PDB entry 6J51 | electron microscopy, 4.20 A resolution (low resolution: residue-level contacts below are approximate; hydrogen-bond / salt-bridge calls are withheld) | chains B and T of the 28 polymer chains in the assembly

Chain B:
Name: DNA-directed RNA polymerase subunit beta
From: Komagataella phaffii (strain GS115 / ATCC 20864)
Notes: EC 2.7.7.6
UniProt: C4QZQ7 (C4QZQ7_KOMPG); residues 1-1227 here = UniProt positions 1-1227
Chain sequence (1227 residues; row label = number of the first residue in the row):
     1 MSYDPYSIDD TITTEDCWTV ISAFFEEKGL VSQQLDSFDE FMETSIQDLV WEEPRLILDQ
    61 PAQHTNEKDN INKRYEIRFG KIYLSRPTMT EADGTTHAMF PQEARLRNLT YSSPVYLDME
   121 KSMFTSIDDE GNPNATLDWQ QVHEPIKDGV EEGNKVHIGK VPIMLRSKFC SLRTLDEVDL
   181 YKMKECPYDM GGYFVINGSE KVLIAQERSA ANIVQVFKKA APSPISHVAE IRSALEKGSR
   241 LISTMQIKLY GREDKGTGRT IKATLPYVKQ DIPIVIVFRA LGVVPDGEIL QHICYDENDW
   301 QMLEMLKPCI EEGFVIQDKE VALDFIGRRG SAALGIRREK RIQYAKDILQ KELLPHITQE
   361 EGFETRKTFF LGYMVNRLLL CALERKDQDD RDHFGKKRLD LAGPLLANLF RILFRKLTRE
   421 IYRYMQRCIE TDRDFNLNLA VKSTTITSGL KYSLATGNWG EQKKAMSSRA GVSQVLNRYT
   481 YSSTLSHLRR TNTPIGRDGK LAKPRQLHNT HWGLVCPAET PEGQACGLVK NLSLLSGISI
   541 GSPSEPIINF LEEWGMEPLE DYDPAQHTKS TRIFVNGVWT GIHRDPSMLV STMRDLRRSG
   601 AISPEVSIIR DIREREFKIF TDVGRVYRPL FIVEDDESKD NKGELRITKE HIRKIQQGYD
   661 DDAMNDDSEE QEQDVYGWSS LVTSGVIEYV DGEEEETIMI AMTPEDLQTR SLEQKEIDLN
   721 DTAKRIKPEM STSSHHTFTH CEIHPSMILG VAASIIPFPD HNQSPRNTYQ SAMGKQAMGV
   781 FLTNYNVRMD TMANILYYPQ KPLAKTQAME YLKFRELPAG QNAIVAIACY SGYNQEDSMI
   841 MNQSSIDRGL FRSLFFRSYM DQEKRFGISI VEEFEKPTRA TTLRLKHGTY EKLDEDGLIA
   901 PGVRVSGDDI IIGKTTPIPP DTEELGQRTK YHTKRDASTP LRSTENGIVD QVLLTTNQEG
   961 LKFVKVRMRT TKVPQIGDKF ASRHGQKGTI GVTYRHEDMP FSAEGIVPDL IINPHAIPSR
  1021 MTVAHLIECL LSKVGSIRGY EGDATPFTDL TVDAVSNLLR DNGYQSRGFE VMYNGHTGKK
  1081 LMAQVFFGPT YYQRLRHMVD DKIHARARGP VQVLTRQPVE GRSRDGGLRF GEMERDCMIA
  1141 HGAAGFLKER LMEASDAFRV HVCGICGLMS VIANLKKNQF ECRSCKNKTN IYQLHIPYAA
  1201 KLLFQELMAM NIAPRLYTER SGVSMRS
Disordered / not traced: 1-8, 65-68, 129-152, 663-674, 712-718, 921-930, 1223-1227
Ion coordination: Zn2+: Cys1163, Cys1166, Cys1182, Cys1185

Chain T:
Molecule: 198-nt DNA strand
Sequence (198 nucleotides; numbered -72 to 125; the number before each row is that of its first residue; numbers below 1 keep their minus sign (DA-72 is residue -72)):
   -72 ATCAGAATCC CGGTGCCGAG GCCGCTCAAT TGGTCGTAGA CAGCTCTAGC ACCGCTTAAA
   -12 CGCACGTACG CGCTGTCCCC CGCGTTTTAA CCGCCAAGGG GATTACACCC AAGACACCAG
    48 GCACGAGACA GAAAAAAACA ACGAAAACGG CCACCACCCA AACACACCAA ACACAAGAGC
   108 TAATTGACTG ACGTAAGC
Disordered / not traced: 55-125

How chain B and chain T interact:
Contacting residue pairs (16; chain B residue first):
  Ser199(B) - DG40(T)
  Lys201(B) - DA39(T)
  Gln462(B) - DA43(T)
  Val475(B) - DA39(T)
  Asp498(B) - DT31(T)
  Thr791(B) - DA39(T)
  Met792(B) - DA38(T)
  Arg857(B) - DA38(T)
  Arg942(B) - DC37(T)
  Arg942(B) - DA38(T)
  Gly1121(B) - DC36(T)
  Arg1122(B) - DC36(T)
  Arg1122(B) - DC37(T)
  Arg1129(B) - DA34(T)
  Arg1129(B) - DC35(T)
  Met1133(B) - DC33(T)
Other interface residues (no listed pair), chain B (19 interface residues in all): Asn197, Arg427, Lys500, Ser1123, Leu1128, Gly1131
Other interface residues (no listed pair), chain T (11 interface residues in all): DC45

Summary:
Chain B and chain T form an interface of 19 and 11 residues respectively. The Zn2+ site is built by
Cys1163(B), Cys1166(B), Cys1182(B) and Cys1185(B).
Here chain B is DNA-directed RNA polymerase subunit beta (Komagataella phaffii (strain GS115 / ATCC 20864))
and chain T is a 198-nt DNA strand. Entry 6J51 (RNA polymerase II elongation complex bound with Spt4/5 and
foreign DNA, stalled at SHL(-1) of the ...) was determined by electron microscopy, deposited together with
6IR9, 6J4W, 6J4X, 6J4Y, 6J4Z and 6J50.
